Entry 5F9D (X-ray diffraction, 2.59 A resolution); this record covers chains A and C.

Chain A:
Name: Adhesin binding fucosylated histo-blood group antigen, Adhesin
Source organism: Helicobacter pylori
UniProt: chimeric construct of O52269, Q6DT10: residues 25-180 from O52269 (O52269_HELPX) positions 45-200 (UniProt number = residue number + 20); residues 181-260 from Q6DT10 positions 50-129 (UniProt number = residue number - 131); residues 261-457 from O52269 (O52269_HELPX) positions 284-480 (UniProt number = residue number + 23)
Chain sequence (463 residues; numbered 3 to 465; the number before each row is that of its first residue):
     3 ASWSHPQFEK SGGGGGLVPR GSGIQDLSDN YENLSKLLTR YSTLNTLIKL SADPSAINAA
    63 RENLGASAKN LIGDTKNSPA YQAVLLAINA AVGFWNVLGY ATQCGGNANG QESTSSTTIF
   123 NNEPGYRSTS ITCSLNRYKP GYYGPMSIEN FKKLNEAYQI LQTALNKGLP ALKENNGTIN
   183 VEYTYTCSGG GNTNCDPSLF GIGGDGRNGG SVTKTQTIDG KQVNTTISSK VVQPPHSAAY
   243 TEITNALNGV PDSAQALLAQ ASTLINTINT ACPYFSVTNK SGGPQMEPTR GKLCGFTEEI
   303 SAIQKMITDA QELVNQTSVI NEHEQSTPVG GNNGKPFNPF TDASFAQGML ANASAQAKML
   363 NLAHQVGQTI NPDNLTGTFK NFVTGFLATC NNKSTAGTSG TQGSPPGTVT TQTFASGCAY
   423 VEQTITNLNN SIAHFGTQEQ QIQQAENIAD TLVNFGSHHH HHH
Disordered / not traced: 3-33, 282-283, 397-404, 461-465
Construct notes: expression tag (3-24, 458-465); conflict Ser-255 (Asn124 in Q6DT10)
Cystine bridges: Cys-106/Cys-135, Cys-189/Cys-197, Cys-274/Cys-296, Cys-392/Cys-420
Reported in the primary citation:
  - specificity-determining residues: Asp-198
  - mutagenesis - C189A/C197A: abolished binding to Leb

Chain C:
Name: Nanobody Nb-ER19
Source organism: Lama glama
Notes: antibody fragment or engineered binder
Chain sequence (120 residues; each row starts with the number of its first residue):
     2 QVQLQESGGG LVQPGGSLRL SCAASGSIFS GNVMGWYRQA PGKLREWVAA ITPQGVPNYA
    62 DSVKGRFTIS RDNAKNMLYL QMSSLKPEDT ALYYCNRLPN YRSWGQGTQV TVSSHHHHHH
Disordered / not traced: 2, 117-121
Cystine bridges: Cys-23/Cys-96

Chain A / chain C interface:
Residue-residue contacts (38):
  Thr-45(A) with Gln-40(C); Leu-45(C)
  Thr-48(A) with Gly-43(C)
  Leu-52(A) with Leu-45(C), hydrophobic
  Asn-363(A) with Pro-100(C)
  His-366(A) with Asn-33(C), hydrogen bond; Arg-98(C); Pro-100(C)
  Gln-370(A) with Gly-32(C), hydrogen bond (side chain-backbone); Asn-33(C), hydrogen bond
  Asn-373(A) with Gly-32(C), hydrogen bond (side chain-backbone)
  Asp-375(A) with Ser-31(C); Gly-32(C)
  Asn-376(A) with Ser-31(C), hydrogen bond; Gly-32(C)
  Thr-428(A) with Gln-55(C), hydrogen bond
  Asn-431(A) with Val-34(C); Thr-53(C); Pro-54(C)
  Asn-432(A) with Thr-53(C)
  Ile-434(A) with Val-34(C), hydrophobic; Leu-99(C); Pro-100(C)
  Ala-435(A) with Val-34(C), hydrophobic; Asn-59(C), hydrogen bond (backbone-side chain)
  His-436(A) with Asn-59(C)
  Gly-438(A) with Trp-48(C); Leu-99(C)
  Thr-439(A) with Trp-48(C)
  Glu-441(A) with Pro-100(C); Asn-101(C), hydrogen bond (side chain-backbone)
  Gln-442(A) with Tyr-38(C); Arg-46(C), hydrogen bond; Asn-101(C), hydrogen bond
  Gln-445(A) with Arg-46(C), hydrogen bond; Asn-101(C), hydrogen bond
  Gln-446(A) with Leu-45(C); Arg-46(C), hydrogen bond (side chain-backbone)
Also at the interface, not in a pair above, chain A (22 interface residues in all): Leu-362
Also at the interface, not in a pair above, chain C (20 interface residues in all): Lys-44, Ala-51

In short:
The interface between chain A and chain C involves 22 residues on one side and 20 on the other; the contacts
include 13 hydrogen bonds. Polar contacts include His-366(A)/Asn-33(C), Gln-370(A)/Gly-32(C) and
Gln-370(A)/Asn-33(C). The paper reports that C189A/C197A of chain A abolish binding to Leb; the specificity
determinant Asp-198(A).
Here chain A is Adhesin binding fucosylated histo-blood group antigen, Adhesin (Helicobacter pylori) and chain
C is Nanobody Nb-ER19 (Lama glama). Entry 5F9D (Blood group antigen binding adhesin BabA of Helicobacter
pylori strain P436 in complex with Lewis b ...) was determined by X-ray diffraction, deposited together with
5F7L, 5F7M, 5F7N, 5F7W, 5F7Y, 5F8Q and 4 further entries.
